5AMQ - chains A and C of the 4 polymer chains in the assembly; structure by X-ray diffraction, 3.00 A resolution.

== Chain A ==
Protein: RNA polymerase L
From: Bunyavirus la crosse
Reference sequence: A5HC98 (A5HC98_BUNLC); numbering as in UniProt (aligned over 1-2263)
Sequence (2263 residues; row label = number of the first residue in the row):
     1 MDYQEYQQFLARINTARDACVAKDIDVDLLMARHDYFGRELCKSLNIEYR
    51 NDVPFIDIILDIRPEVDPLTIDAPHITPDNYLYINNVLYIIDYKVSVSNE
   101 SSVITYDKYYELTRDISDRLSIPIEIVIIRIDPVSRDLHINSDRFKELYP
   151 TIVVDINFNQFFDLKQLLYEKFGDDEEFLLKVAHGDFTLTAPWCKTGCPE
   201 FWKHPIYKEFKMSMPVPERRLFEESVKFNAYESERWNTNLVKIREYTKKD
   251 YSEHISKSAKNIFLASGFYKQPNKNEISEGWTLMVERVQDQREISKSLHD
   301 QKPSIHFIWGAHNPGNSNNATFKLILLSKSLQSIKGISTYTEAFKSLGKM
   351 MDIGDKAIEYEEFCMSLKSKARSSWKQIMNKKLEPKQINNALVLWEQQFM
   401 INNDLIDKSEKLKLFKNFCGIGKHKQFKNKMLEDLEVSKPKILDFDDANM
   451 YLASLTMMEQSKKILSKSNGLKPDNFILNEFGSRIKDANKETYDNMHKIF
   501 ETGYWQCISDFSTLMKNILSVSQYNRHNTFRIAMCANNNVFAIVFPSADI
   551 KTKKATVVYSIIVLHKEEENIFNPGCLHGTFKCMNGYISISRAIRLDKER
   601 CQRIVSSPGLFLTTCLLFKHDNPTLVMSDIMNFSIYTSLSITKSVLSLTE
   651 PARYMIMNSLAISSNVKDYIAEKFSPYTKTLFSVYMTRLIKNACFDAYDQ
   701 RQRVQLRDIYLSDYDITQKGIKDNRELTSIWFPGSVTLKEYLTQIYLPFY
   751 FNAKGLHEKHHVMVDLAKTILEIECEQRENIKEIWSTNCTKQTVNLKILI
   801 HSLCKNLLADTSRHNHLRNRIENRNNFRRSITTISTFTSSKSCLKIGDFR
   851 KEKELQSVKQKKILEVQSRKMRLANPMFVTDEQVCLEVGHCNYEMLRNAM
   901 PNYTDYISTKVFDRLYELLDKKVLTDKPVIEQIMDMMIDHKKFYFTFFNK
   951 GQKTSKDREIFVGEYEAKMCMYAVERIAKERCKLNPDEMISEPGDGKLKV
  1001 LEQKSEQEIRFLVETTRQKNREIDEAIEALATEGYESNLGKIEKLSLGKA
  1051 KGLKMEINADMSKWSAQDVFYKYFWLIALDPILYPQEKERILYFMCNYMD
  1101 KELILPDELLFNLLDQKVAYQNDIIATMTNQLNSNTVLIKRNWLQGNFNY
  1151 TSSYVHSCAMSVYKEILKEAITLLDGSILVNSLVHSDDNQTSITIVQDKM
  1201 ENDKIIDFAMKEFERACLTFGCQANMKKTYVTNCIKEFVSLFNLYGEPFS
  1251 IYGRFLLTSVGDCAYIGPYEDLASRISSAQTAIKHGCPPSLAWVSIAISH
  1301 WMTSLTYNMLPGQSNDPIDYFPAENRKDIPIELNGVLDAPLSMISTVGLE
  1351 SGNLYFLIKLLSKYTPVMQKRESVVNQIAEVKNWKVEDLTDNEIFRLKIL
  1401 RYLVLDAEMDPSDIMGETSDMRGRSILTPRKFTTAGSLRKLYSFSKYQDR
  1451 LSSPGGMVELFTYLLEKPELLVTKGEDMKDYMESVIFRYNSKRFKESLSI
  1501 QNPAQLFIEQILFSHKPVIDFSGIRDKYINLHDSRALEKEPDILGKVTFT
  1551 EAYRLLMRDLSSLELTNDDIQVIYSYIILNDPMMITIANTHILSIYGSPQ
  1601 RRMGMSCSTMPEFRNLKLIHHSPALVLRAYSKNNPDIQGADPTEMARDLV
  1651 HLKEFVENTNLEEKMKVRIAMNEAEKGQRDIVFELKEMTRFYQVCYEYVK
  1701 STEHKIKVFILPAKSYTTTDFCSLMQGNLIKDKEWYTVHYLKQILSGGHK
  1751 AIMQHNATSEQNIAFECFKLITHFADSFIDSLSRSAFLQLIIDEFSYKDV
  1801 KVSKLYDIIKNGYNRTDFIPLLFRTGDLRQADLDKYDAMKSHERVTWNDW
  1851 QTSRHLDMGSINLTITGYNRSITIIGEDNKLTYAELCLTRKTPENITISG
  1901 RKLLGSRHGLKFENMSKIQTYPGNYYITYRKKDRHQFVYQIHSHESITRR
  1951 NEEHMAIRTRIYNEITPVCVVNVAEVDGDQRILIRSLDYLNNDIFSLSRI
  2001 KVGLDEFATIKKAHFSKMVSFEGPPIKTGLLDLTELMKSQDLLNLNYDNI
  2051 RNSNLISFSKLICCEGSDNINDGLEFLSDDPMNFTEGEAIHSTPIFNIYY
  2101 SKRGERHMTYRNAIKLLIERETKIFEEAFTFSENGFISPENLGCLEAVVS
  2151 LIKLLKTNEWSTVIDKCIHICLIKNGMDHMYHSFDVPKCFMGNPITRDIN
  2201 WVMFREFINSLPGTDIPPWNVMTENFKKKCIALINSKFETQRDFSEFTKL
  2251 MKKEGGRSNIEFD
Disordered / not traced: 425-433, 550-555, 708-717, 876-891, 1408-1424, 1531-1544, 1616-1621, 1641, 1746-2263
Curated features (UniProtKB/Swiss-Prot):
  - binding site (Mn(2+)): His34, Asp52, Asp79, Asp92, Tyr93
  - binding site (Mg(2+)): Asp1188
  - binding site (Zn(2+)): Cys2064, His2169, Asp2178, His2182
From the paper describing this entry:
  - binding site for the 10-nt RNA strand (chain C): Arg292, Lys302, His306, Cys419, Gly420 to Pro440, Arg592, Arg595, Arg600, Thr642, Lys643, Tyr677, His760, His761, Lys768, Gln1116 to Asp1123
  - conformationally variable residues (helix shift, loop rearrangement, order/disorder transition): Val437, Ser438, His760, His761, Val762, Leu766, Lys950 to Arg958, Gln1116 to Asp1123
  - contacts within the chain: Arg958-Gln1145, Glu959-Gln1145
  - catalytic residues: Asp1060, Ser1186 to Asp1188 (proposed by the authors, not directly observed)
  - binding site for the 16-nt RNA strand: His312 to Asn316, Arg372, Ile378, Lys381, Trp395, Gln398, Tyr524, Arg531, Cys535 to Asn539, Lys859, Lys862, Arg869, Lys870, Phe1513 to Pro1517

== Chain C ==
Molecule: 10-nt RNA strand
From: Bunyavirus la crosse
Sequence (10 nucleotides; numbered 1 to 10; the number before each row is that of its first residue):
     1 AGUAGUGUAC

== How chain A and chain C interact ==
Residue-residue contacts (56):
  Asp290(A) with U6(C), base contact
  Gln291(A) with U6(C), sugar contact
  Arg292(A) with U6(C), salt bridge to the phosphate
  Lys302(A) with G2(C), salt bridge to the phosphate; U3(C), phosphate contact
  Pro303(A) with G2(C), phosphate contact; U3(C), phosphate contact
  His306(A) with G2(C), phosphate contact; U3(C), salt bridge to the phosphate
  Asn417(A) with A1(C), sugar contact
  Phe418(A) with A1(C), sugar contact
  Cys419(A) with A1(C), base contact
  Gly420(A) with A1(C), base contact
  Lys423(A) with A1(C), salt bridge to the phosphate
  Val437(A) with U8(C), base contact
  Ser438(A) with G5(C), hydrogen bond to the base
  Lys439(A) with U6(C), base contact
  Pro440(A) with G5(C), base contact; U6(C), sugar contact
  Lys441(A) with G5(C), base contact
  Arg592(A) with A1(C), phosphate contact; G2(C), salt bridge to the phosphate
  Ala593(A) with A1(C), hydrogen bond to the sugar; G2(C), sugar contact
  Ile594(A) with G2(C), sugar contact
  Arg595(A) with A1(C), hydrogen bond to the base; G2(C), hydrogen bond to the sugar; U3(C), sugar contact
  Arg600(A) with U3(C), hydrogen bond to the phosphate; A4(C), salt bridge to the phosphate
  Thr642(A) with U3(C), phosphate contact; A4(C), phosphate contact
  Lys643(A) with A4(C), hydrogen bond to the phosphate; G5(C), salt bridge to the phosphate
  Tyr677(A) with G5(C), hydrogen bond to the phosphate
  Lys679(A) with G5(C), salt bridge to the phosphate
  Leu756(A) with A4(C), sugar contact
  Glu758(A) with A4(C), sugar contact
  His760(A) with U8(C), salt bridge to the phosphate; A9(C), hydrogen bond to the sugar
  His761(A) with A4(C), hydrogen bond to the sugar; G5(C), hydrogen bond to the sugar; G7(C), sugar contact; U8(C), salt bridge to the phosphate
  Val764(A) with G7(C), sugar contact
  Lys768(A) with G7(C), hydrogen bond to the base
  Leu1113(A) with G7(C), base contact
  Gln1116(A) with G7(C), hydrogen bond to the base; U8(C), base contact
  Lys1117(A) with U8(C), hydrogen bond to the base
  Val1118(A) with U8(C), hydrogen bond to the base
  Ala1119(A) with U8(C), base contact
  Tyr1120(A) with G7(C), stacking on the base; U8(C), hydrogen bond to the base
  Asp1123(A) with G7(C), hydrogen bond to the base
  Ile1125(A) with G7(C), base contact
Also at the interface, not in a pair above, chain A (44 interface residues in all): Gln301, Leu596, Ile641, Asp1115, Ile1124

== Summary ==
44 residues of chain A and 9 residues of chain C are in contact; the contacts include 16 hydrogen bonds, 10
salt bridges and 1 aromatic stacking contact. Among the polar pairs are Ser438(A)-G5(C), Arg595(A)-A1(C) and
Lys768(A)-G7(C). The paper reports catalytic residues Asp1060(A) and Ser1186(A); a binding site for the 10-nt
RNA strand (chain C) at Arg292(A), Lys302(A) and His306(A) among others.
Chain A is RNA polymerase L and chain C is a 10-nt RNA strand, both from Bunyavirus la crosse; the structure,
Structure of the La Crosse Bunyavirus polymerase in complex with the 3' and 5' viral RNA, was determined by
X-ray diffraction together with 5AMR from the same study.
